Entry 5ZIB (X-ray diffraction, 1.90 A resolution); this record covers chain A.

Chain A:
Molecule: Alpha-1,6-mannosylglycoprotein 6-beta-N-acetylglucosaminyltransferase A
Organism: Homo sapiens
Notes: EC 2.4.1.155
UniProt: Q09328 (MGT5A_HUMAN); numbering as in UniProt (aligned over 121-741)
Chain sequence (626 residues; numbered 116 to 741; the number before each row is that of its first residue):
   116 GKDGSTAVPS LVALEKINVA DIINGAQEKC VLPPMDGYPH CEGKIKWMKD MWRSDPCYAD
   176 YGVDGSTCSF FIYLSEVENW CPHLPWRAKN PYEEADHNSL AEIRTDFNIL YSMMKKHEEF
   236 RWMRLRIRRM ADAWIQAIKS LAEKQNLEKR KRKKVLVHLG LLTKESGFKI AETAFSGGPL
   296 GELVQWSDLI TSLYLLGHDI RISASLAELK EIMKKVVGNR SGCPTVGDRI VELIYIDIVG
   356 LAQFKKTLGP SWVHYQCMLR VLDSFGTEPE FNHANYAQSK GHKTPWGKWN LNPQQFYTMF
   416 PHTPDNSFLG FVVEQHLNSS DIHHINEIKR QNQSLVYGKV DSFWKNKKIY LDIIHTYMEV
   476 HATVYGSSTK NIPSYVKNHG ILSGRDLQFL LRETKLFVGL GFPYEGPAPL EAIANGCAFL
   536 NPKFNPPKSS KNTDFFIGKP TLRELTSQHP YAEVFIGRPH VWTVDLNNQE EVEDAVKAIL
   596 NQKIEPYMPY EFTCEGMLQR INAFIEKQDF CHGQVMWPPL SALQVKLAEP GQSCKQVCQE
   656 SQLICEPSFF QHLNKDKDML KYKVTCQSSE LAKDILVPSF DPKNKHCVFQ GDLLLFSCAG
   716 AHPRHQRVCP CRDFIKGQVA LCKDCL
Not modelled in the structure: 116-127, 208-211, 279-294, 330-336, 340-344, 481-483
Construct notes: expression tag (116-120)
Swiss-Prot annotation at these positions:
  - region: K264 to K269 (Important for activity in FGF2 release)
  - binding site (substrate): D378, S379, K554
  - binding site (UDP-N-acetyl-alpha-D-glucosamine): E526
  - glycosylation (N-linked (GlcNAc...) asparagine): N334, N433, N447
  - mutagenesis: E280 (E280A: Decreased catalytic activity), E287 (E287A: Decreased catalytic activity), E297 (E297A: Loss of catalytic activity), E429 (E429A: Decreased catalytic activity), E520 (E520A: Loss of catalytic activity), E526 (E526A: Loss of catalytic activity)
Cystine bridges: C145-C183, C156-C196, C172-C338, C372-C626, C649-C724, C653-C726, C660-C713, C681-C702, C737-C740
Covalent attachments: N-acetylglucosamine (NAG) linked to N433
From the paper describing this entry:
  - contacts within the chain: E520-R558 (salt bridge)
  - post-translational modification sites: N433
  - mutagenesis - E297A, E526A: abolished catalytic activity
  - mutagenesis - E520A: decreased catalytic activity
  - mutagenesis - E280A, E287A, E429A: unchanged catalytic activity
  - catalytic residues: E297
  - specificity-determining residues: D378 (proposed by the authors, not directly observed)

Summary:
N-acetylglucosamine is covalently linked to N433. UniProt lists 3 substrate-binding residues,
UDP-N-acetyl-alpha-D-glucosamine-binding residue E526 and 6 mutagenesis sites. From the paper: the catalytic
residue E297; E297A and E526A abolish catalytic activity; 6 substitutions were tested in all.
Chain A is Alpha-1,6-mannosylglycoprotein 6-beta-N-acetylglucosaminyltransferase A (Homo sapiens); the
structure, Crystal structure of human GnT-V luminal domain in apo form, was determined by X-ray diffraction
together with 5ZIC from the same study.
